6V8Z - chains A and G of the 18 polymer chains in the assembly; structure by electron microscopy, 2.90 A resolution.

# Chain A (and G)
Name: Envelope glycoprotein gp120
From: Human immunodeficiency virus 1
Notes: chain G of this document is another copy of the same molecule, construct and numbering; everything in this record applies to it too
Reference sequence: Q2N0S6 (Q2N0S6_9HIV1); the construct lacks a stretch of the UniProt sequence and is renumbered around it, so the offset changes along the chain: 32-134 = UniProt 31-133; 140-142 = UniProt 134-136; 149-151 = UniProt 137-139; 152-185 = UniProt 143-176; 5 more segments
Chain sequence (472 residues; row label = number of the first residue in the row; note: 26 numbers in that range are skipped by the numbering (no residue carries them; nothing is unmodelled there); a row labelled like 151A-151C holds insertion residues (151A, then the next letters in order)):
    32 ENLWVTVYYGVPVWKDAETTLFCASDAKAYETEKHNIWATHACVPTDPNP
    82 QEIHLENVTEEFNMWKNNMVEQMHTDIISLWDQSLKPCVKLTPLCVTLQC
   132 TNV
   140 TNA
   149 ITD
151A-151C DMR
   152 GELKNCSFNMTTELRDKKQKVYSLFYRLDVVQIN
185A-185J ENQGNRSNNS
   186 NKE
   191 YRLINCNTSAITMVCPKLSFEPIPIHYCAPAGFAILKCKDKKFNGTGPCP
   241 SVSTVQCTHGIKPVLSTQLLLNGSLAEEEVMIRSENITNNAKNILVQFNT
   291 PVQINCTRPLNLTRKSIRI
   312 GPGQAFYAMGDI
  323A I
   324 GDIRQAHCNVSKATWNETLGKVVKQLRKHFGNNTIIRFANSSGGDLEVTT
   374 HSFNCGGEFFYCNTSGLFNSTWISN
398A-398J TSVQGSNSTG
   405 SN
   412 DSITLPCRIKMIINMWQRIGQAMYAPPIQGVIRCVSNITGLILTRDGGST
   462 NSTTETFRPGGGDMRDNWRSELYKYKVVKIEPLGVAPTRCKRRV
Not modelled in the structure: 151A-151C, 185A-185J, 398A-398J
Cystine bridges: Cys54-Cys74, Cys126-Cys196, Cys131-Cys157, Cys228-Cys239, Cys296-Cys331, Cys378-Cys445, Cys385-Cys418
Covalent attachments: N-acetylglucosamine (NAG) linked to Asn88, Asn133, Asn156, Asn197, Asn234, Asn262, Asn276, Asn295, Asn301, Asn339, Asn355, Asn363, Asn386, Asn392, Asn448; glycan linked to Asn332
Differences from the reference sequence: conflict Ile68 (Val67 in Q2N0S6), Ala142 (Asn136 in Q2N0S6), Met203 (Gln202 in Q2N0S6), Val204 (Ala203 in Q2N0S6), Leu208 (Val207 in Q2N0S6), Leu255 (Val254 in Q2N0S6), Leu300 (Asn299 in Q2N0S6), Leu302 (Asn301 in Q2N0S6), Met320 (Thr317 in Q2N0S6), Asn332 (Thr330 in Q2N0S6), Met422 (Gln419 in Q2N0S6), Cys501 (Ala498 in Q2N0S6)
Reported in the primary citation:
  - conformationally variable residues (side-chain flip): His66, His72

# Chain A / chain G interface
Contacting residue pairs (15):
  Thr123(A) - Arg166(G)
  Cys126(A) - Glu164(G)
  Cys126(A) - Leu165(G)
  Cys126(A) - Arg166(G)
  Val127(A) - Leu165(G)
  Thr128(A) - Leu165(G)
  Thr128(A) - Lys168(G)  hydrogen bond
  Arg192(A) - Glu164(G)
  Arg192(A) - Leu165(G)
  Asn197(A) - Glu164(G)
  Asn197(A) - Arg308(G)  hydrogen bond (backbone-side chain)
  Thr198(A) - Pro313(G)
  Thr198(A) - Gly314(G)  hydrogen bond (backbone-backbone)
  Ser199(A) - Pro313(G)
  Ala200(A) - Pro313(G)
Also at the interface, not in a pair above, chain A (12 interface residues in all): Pro124, Ile184, Cys196

# In short
12 residues of chain A and 7 residues of chain G are in contact, with 3 hydrogen bonds. Polar contacts include
Thr128(A)-Lys168(G), Asn197(A)-Arg308(G) and Thr198(A)-Gly314(G). Covalently linked N-acetylglucosamine: at
Asn88(A), Asn133(A), Asn156(A), Asn197(A), Asn234(A) and Asn262(A) and 9 more. The paper reports
conformational variability at His66(A) and His72(A).
Chain A and chain G are both Envelope glycoprotein gp120 (Human immunodeficiency virus 1); the structure,
VRC03 and 10-1074 Bound BG505 F14 HIV-1 SOSIP Envelope Trimer Structure, was determined by electron microscopy
(same publication as 6V8X).
